Entry 5MTW (X-ray diffraction, 1.84 A resolution); this record covers chains C and A of the 7 polymer chains in the assembly.

[Chain C (and A)]
Molecule: SecB-like chaperone Rv1957
From: Mycobacterium tuberculosis (strain ATCC 25618 / H37Rv)
Notes: chain A of this document is another copy of the same molecule, construct and numbering; everything in this record applies to it too
UniProt: P95257 (SECBL_MYCTU); numbering as in UniProt (aligned over 1-181)
Chain sequence (184 residues; each row starts with the number of its first residue; numbers below 1 keep their minus sign (Gly-2 is residue -2)):
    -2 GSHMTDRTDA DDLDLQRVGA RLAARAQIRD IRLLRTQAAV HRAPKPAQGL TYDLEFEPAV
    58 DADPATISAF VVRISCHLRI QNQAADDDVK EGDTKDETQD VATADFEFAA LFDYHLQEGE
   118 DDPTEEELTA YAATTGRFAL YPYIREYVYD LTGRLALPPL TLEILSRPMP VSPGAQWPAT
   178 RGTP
Not modelled in the structure: -2 to 12, 82-94, 114-116, 167-181 (chain A: -2 to 8, 43-44, 82-96, 164-181)
Construct notes: expression tag (-2 to 0)
Curated features (UniProtKB/Swiss-Prot):
  - modified residue: Thr2 (N-acetylthreonine)
From the paper describing this entry:
  - Ca2+ coordination: Ser65, Tyr111
  - mutagenesis - D27A, R29A, L47A, F67A, I77A, L108A, L154A, P155A, P156A, L157A: decreased growth
  - mutagenesis - Y49A: increased growth in response to replace Ec-SecB in vivo
  - mutagenesis - G46A, D58A: increased growth in response to chaperone generic function
  - mutagenesis - G46A, D58A: unchanged growth in response to TA control
  - binding site for Antitoxin HigA1: Ala21 to Asp27, Ala153 to Leu159

[Interface between chain C and chain A]
Contacting residue pairs (31; chain C residue first):
  Gln24(C) with Glu160(A); Ile161(A), hydrogen bond (side chain-backbone)
  Ile25(C) with Thr158(A); Leu159(A); Ile161(A)
  Arg26(C) with Thr158(A)
  Asp27(C) with Tyr146(A); Thr158(A)
  Ile28(C) with Tyr146(A), hydrogen bond (backbone-side chain); Thr158(A)
  Tyr128(C) with Ile161(A)
  Thr132(C) with Ile161(A)
  Phe135(C) with Pro139(A)
  Tyr138(C) with Tyr140(A)
  Pro139(C) with Pro139(A); Tyr140(A), hydrophobic; Glu143(A)
  Tyr140(C) with Arg142(A); Glu143(A); Tyr146(A)
  Glu143(C) with Glu143(A)
  Ile161(C) with Ile25(A), hydrophobic; Asp27(A); Ile28(A), hydrophobic; Tyr140(A), hydrophobic
  Leu162(C) with Tyr140(A)
  Ser163(C) with Gln24(A), hydrogen bond; Ile25(A)
  Arg164(C) with Phe135(A)
  Met166(C) with Thr132(A); Phe135(A)
Interface residues without a listed pair, chain C (22 interface residues in all): Ala23, Arg29, Phe109, Ala136, Arg142
Interface residues without a listed pair, chain A (16 interface residues in all): Arg26

[In short]
22 residues of chain C and 16 residues of chain A are in contact, with 3 hydrogen bonds. Polar contacts
include Gln24(C)-Ile161(A), Ile28(C)-Tyr146(A) and Ser163(C)-Gln24(A). From the paper: a binding site for
Antitoxin HigA1 at Ala21(C) and Ala153(C); D27A, R29A and L47A of chain C, among others, reduce growth; 13
substitutions were tested in all.
Both chains are SecB-like chaperone Rv1957 (Mycobacterium tuberculosis (strain ATCC 25618 / H37Rv)). Entry
5MTW (Mycobacterium tuberculosis Rv1957 SecB-like chaperone in complex with a ChAD peptide from Rv1956 HigA1
antitoxin) was determined by X-ray diffraction.
